Entry 9BIP (electron microscopy, 2.80 A resolution); this record covers chains B and G of the 5 polymer chains in the assembly.

== Chain B ==
Protein: Guanine nucleotide-binding protein G(I)/G(S)/G(T) subunit beta-1
Source organism: Homo sapiens
UniProt: P62873 (GBB1_HUMAN); residue numbers follow UniProt; this construct covers 2-340
Chain sequence (370 residues; row label = number of the first residue in the row; numbers below 1 keep their minus sign (Met-29 is residue -29)):
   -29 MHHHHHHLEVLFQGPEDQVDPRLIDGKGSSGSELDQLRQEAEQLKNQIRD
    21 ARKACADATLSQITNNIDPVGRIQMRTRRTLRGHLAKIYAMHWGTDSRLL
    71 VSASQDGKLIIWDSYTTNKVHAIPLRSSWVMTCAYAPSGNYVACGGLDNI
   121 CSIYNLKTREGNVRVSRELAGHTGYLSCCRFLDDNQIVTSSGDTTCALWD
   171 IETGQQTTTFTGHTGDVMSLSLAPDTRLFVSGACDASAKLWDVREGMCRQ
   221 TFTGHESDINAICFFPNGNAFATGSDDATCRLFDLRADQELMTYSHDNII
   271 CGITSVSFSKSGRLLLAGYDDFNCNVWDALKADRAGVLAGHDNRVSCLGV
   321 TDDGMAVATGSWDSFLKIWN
Not modelled in the structure: -29 to 0
Differences from the reference sequence: expression tag (-29 to 1)
UniProt features mapped onto this chain:
  - modified residue: Ser2 (N-acetylserine), His266 (Phosphohistidine)
  - natural variant: Leu30 (L30F: In MRD42; uncertain significance), Arg52 (R52G: In MRD42), Gly64 (G64V: In MRD42), Asp76 (D76E: In MRD42; D76G: In MRD42), Gly77 (G77S: In MRD42), Lys78 (K78R: In MRD42), Ile80 (I80N: In MRD42; I80T: In MRD42), His91 (H91R: In MRD42; uncertain significance), Ala92 (A92T: In MRD42), Pro94 (P94S: In MRD42), Leu95 (L95P: In MRD42), Arg96 (R96L: In MRD42), 5 further natural variant entries in UniProt

== Chain G ==
Protein: Guanine nucleotide-binding protein G(I)/G(S)/G(O) subunit gamma-2
Source organism: Homo sapiens
UniProt: P59768 (GBG2_HUMAN); residues 1-68 here = UniProt positions 1-68
Chain sequence (68 residues; row label = number of the first residue in the row):
     1 MASNNTASIAQARKLVEQLKMEANIDRIKVSKAAADLMAYCEAHAKEDPL
    51 LTPVPASENPFREKKFFC
Not modelled in the structure: 1-4, 63-68
UniProt features mapped onto this chain:
  - modified residue: Ala2 (N-acetylalanine), Cys68 (Cysteine methyl ester)
  - lipidation: Cys68 (S-geranylgeranyl cysteine)

== Interface between chain B and chain G ==
Pairs across the interface (61):
  Leu4(B) - Ile9(G)  hydrophobic
  Leu7(B) - Ala12(G)  hydrophobic
  Leu7(B) - Val16(G)
  Glu10(B) - Val16(G)
  Ala11(B) - Leu15(G)  hydrophobic
  Leu14(B) - Ala23(G)  hydrophobic
  Ile18(B) - Leu19(G)  hydrophobic
  Ile18(B) - Ala23(G)  hydrophobic
  Ala21(B) - Arg27(G)
  Arg22(B) - Glu22(G)  salt bridge
  Cys25(B) - Arg27(G)
  Cys25(B) - Lys29(G)
  Cys25(B) - Val30(G)  hydrogen bond (backbone-backbone)
  Asp27(B) - Lys29(G)
  Asp27(B) - Val30(G)
  Asp27(B) - Ser31(G)  hydrogen bond
  Ala28(B) - Ser31(G)
  Leu30(B) - Ala34(G)  hydrophobic
  Ile33(B) - Ala34(G)  hydrophobic
  Ile33(B) - Met38(G)  hydrophobic
  Thr34(B) - Met38(G)
  Ile37(B) - Met38(G)  hydrophobic
  Ile37(B) - Glu42(G)
  Arg48(B) - Asn59(G)
  Arg49(B) - Arg62(G)
  Ser84(B) - Phe61(G)
  Tyr85(B) - Pro60(G)
  Thr181(B) - Lys14(G)  hydrogen bond (backbone-side chain)
  Cys218(B) - Gln18(G)  hydrogen bond (backbone-side chain)
  Gln220(B) - Glu22(G)
  Thr221(B) - Glu22(G)  hydrogen bond
  Phe235(B) - Leu37(G)  hydrophobic
  Phe235(B) - Tyr40(G)  hydrophobic
  Phe235(B) - Cys41(G)  hydrophobic
  Pro236(B) - Tyr40(G)
  Asn237(B) - Leu37(G)
  Asn237(B) - Tyr40(G)
  Asp254(B) - Ala33(G)
  Arg256(B) - Arg27(G)
  Arg256(B) - Ile28(G)
  Arg256(B) - Ala33(G)
  Ala257(B) - Ile28(G)
  Asp258(B) - Ile25(G)
  Asp258(B) - Arg27(G)  salt bridge
  Gln259(B) - Val30(G)
  Ser279(B) - Asp48(G)  hydrogen bond
  Lys280(B) - Glu47(G)
  Lys280(B) - Asp48(G)
  Ser281(B) - Tyr40(G)
  Ser281(B) - Cys41(G)
  Ser281(B) - His44(G)
  Ser281(B) - Asp48(G)  hydrogen bond
  Gly282(B) - Cys41(G)  hydrogen bond (backbone-side chain)
  Arg283(B) - Cys41(G)
  Leu284(B) - Leu51(G)  hydrophobic
  Gly324(B) - Pro49(G)
  Met325(B) - Pro60(G)
  Ala326(B) - Phe61(G)  hydrophobic
  Val327(B) - Leu50(G)  hydrophobic
  Asn340(B) - Leu50(G)
  Asn340(B) - Asn59(G)
Interface residues without a listed pair, chain B (52 interface residues in all): Ala26, Val40, Ile43, Met45, Arg219, Leu252, Leu261, Leu300, Asp323, Ile338
Interface residues without a listed pair, chain G (35 interface residues in all): Arg13, Lys20, Asp36

== Summary ==
The interface between chain B and chain G involves 52 residues on one side and 35 on the other; the contacts
include 8 hydrogen bonds and 2 salt bridges. Among the polar pairs are Arg22(B)-Glu22(G), Asp258(B)-Arg27(G)
and Asp27(B)-Ser31(G).
Chain B is Guanine nucleotide-binding protein G(I)/G(S)/G(T) subunit beta-1 and chain G is Guanine
nucleotide-binding protein G(I)/G(S)/G(O) subunit gamma-2, both from Homo sapiens; the structure, Human proton
sensing receptor GPR4 in complex with miniGs, was determined by electron microscopy (same publication as 9BHL,
9BHM and 9BI6).
